PDB entry 6V6W | X-ray diffraction, 6.50 A resolution (low resolution: residue-level contacts below are approximate; hydrogen-bond / salt-bridge calls are withheld) | chains D and G of the 6 polymer chains in the assembly

# Chain D
Name: 35O22 Fab Heavy chain
From: Human immunodeficiency virus 1
Notes: antibody fragment or engineered binder
Amino-acid sequence (243 residues; row label = number of the first residue in the row; a row labelled like 72A-72H holds insertion residues (72A, then the next letters in order)):
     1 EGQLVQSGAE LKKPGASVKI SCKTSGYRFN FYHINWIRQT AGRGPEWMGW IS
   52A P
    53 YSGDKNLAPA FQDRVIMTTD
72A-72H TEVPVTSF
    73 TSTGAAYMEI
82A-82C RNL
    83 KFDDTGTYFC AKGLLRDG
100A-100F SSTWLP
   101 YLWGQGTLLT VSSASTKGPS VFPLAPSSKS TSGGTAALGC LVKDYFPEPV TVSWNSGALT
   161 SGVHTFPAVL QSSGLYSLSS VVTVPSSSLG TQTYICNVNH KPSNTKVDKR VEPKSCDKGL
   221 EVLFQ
Disordered / not traced: 223-225
Cystine bridges: Cys22-Cys92, Cys140-Cys196
Small-molecule neighbours: N-acetylglucosamine (NAG; 2-acetamido-2-deoxy-beta-D-glucopyranose): Leu96, Leu97, Tyr101

# Chain G
Name: Envelope glycoprotein gp120
From: Human immunodeficiency virus 1
UniProt: Q2N0S6 (Q2N0S6_9HIV1); the construct lacks a stretch of the UniProt sequence and is renumbered around it, so the offset changes along the chain: 31-140 = UniProt 30-139; 149-185 = UniProt 140-176; 188-309 = UniProt 187-308; 312-321 = UniProt 309-318; 2 more segments
Amino-acid sequence (485 residues; numbered 31 to 517 plus 11 insertion-coded residues; 13 numbers in that range are skipped by the numbering (no residue carries them; nothing is unmodelled there); the number before each row is that of its first residue; a row labelled like 185A-185J holds insertion residues (185A, then the next letters in order)):
    31 AENLWVTVYY GVPVWKDAET TLFCASDAKA YDTEKHNVWA THACVPTDPN PQEIHLENVT
    91 EEFNMWKNNM VEQMHTDIIS LWDQSLKPCV KLTPLCVTLQ CTNVTNNITD
   149 DMRGELKNCS FNMTTELRDK KQKVYSLFYR LDVVQIN
185A-185J ENQGNRSNNS
   188 NKEYRLINCN TSAITQACPK VSFEPIPIHY CAPAGFAILK CKDKKFNGTG PCPSVSTVQC
   248 THGIKPVVST QLLLNGSLAE EEVMIRSENI TNNAKNILVQ FNTPVQINCT RPNNNTRKSI
   308 RI
   312 GPGQAFYATG
  321A D
   322 IIGDIRQAHC NVSKATWNET LGKVVKQLRK HFGNNTIIRF ANSSGGDLEV TTHSFNCGGE
   382 FFYCNTSGLF NSTWISNTSV
   403 QGSNSTGSND SITLPCRIKQ IINMWQRIGQ AMYAPPIQGV IRCVSNITGL ILTRDGGSTN
   463 STTETFRPGG GDMRDNWRSE LYKYKVVKIE PLGVAPTRCK RRVVGGGGGS GGGGS
Disordered / not traced: 31-32, 185A-185J, 403-409, 505-517
Cystine bridges: Cys54-Cys74, Cys119-Cys205, Cys126-Cys196, Cys131-Cys157, Cys218-Cys247, Cys228-Cys239, Cys296-Cys331, Cys378-Cys445, Cys385-Cys418
Covalent attachments: glycan linked to Asn88, Asn332; N-acetylglucosamine (NAG) linked to Asn133, Asn137, Asn156, Asn234, Asn262, Asn295, Asn301, Asn339, Asn363, Asn448
Differences from the reference sequence: conflict Asp62 (Glu61 in Q2N0S6), Asn332 (Thr330 in Q2N0S6), Cys501 (Ala498 in Q2N0S6); expression tag (507-517)
Reported in the primary citation:
  - mutagenesis - N301A: decreased binding to 438-B11
  - mutagenesis - N137A, N156A, N295A: unchanged binding to 438-B11

# Chain D / chain G interface
Pairs across the interface - 10 pairs, chain D then chain G:
  Arg28(D) - Asn88(G)
  Arg28(D) - Thr90(G)
  Phe31(D) - Asn88(G)
  Tyr53(D) - Glu87(G)
  Pro72D(D) - Pro240(G)
  Val72E(D) - Pro238(G)
  Thr72F(D) - Pro238(G)
  Ser72G(D) - Thr90(G)
  Ser72G(D) - Pro238(G)
  Arg98(D) - Asn88(G)
Other interface residues (no listed pair), chain D (9 interface residues in all): Phe72H
Other interface residues (no listed pair), chain G (7 interface residues in all): Glu91, Glu92

# Overview
9 residues of chain D face 7 of chain G across their interface. Chain D binds N-acetylglucosamine. Covalently
linked N-acetylglucosamine: at Asn88(G), Asn133(G), Asn137(G), Asn156(G), Asn234(G) and Asn262(G) and 6 more.
From the paper: N301A of chain G reduces binding to 438-B11; N137A, N156A and N295A of chain G leave binding
to 438-B11 unchanged.
Chain D is 35O22 Fab Heavy chain and chain G is Envelope glycoprotein gp120, both from Human immunodeficiency
virus 1; the structure, Crystal structure of antibody 438-B11 DSS mutant (Cys98A-100aA) in complex with an
uncleaved prefusion optimized (UFO) ..., was determined by X-ray diffraction together with 6UTK, 6UUH, 6UUL
and 6UUM from the same study.
